Entry 7VVN (electron microscopy, 3.80 A resolution); this record covers chains A and B of the 6 polymer chains in the assembly.

== Chain A ==
Protein: Guanine nucleotide-binding protein G(s) subunit alpha isoforms short
Organism: Homo sapiens
UniProtKB: P63092 (GNAS2_HUMAN); aligned to UniProt positions 5-384 over residues 5-384 (the alignment contains insertions or deletions, so no single offset holds)
Sequence (380 residues; numbered 5 to 384; the number before each row is that of its first residue):
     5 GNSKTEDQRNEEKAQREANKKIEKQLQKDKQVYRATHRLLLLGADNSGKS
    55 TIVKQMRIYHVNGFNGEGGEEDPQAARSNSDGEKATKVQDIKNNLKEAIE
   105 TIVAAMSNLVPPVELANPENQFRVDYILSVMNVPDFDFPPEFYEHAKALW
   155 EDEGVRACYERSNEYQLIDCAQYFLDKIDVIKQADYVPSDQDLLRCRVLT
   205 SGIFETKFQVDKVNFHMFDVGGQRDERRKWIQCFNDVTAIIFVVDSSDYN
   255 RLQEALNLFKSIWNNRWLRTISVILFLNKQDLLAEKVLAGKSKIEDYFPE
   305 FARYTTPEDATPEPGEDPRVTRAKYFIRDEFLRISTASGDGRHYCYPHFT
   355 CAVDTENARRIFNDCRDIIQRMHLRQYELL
Not modelled in the structure: 5-11, 63-205
Differences from the reference sequence: engineered mutation Asp49 (Gly in P63092), Asn50 (Glu in P63092), Tyr63 (Leu in P63092), Asp249 (Ala in P63092), Asp252 (Ser in P63092), Ala362 (Ile372 in P63092), Ile365 (Val375 in P63092)

== Chain B ==
Protein: Guanine nucleotide-binding protein G(I)/G(S)/G(T) subunit beta-1
Organism: Rattus norvegicus
UniProtKB: P54311 (GBB1_RAT); residues 2-340 here = UniProt positions 2-340
Sequence (351 residues; numbered -10 to 340; the number before each row is that of its first residue; numbers below 1 keep their minus sign (Met-10 is residue -10)):
   -10 MHHHHHHGSLLQSELDQLRQEAEQLKNQIRDARKACADATLSQITNNIDP
    40 VGRIQMRTRRTLRGHLAKIYAMHWGTDSRLLVSASQDGKLIIWDSYTTNK
    90 VHAIPLRSSWVMTCAYAPSGNYVACGGLDNICSIYNLKTREGNVRVSREL
   140 AGHTGYLSCCRFLDDNQIVTSSGDTTCALWDIETGQQTTTFTGHTGDVMS
   190 LSLAPDTRLFVSGACDASAKLWDVREGMCRQTFTGHESDINAICFFPNGN
   240 AFATGSDDATCRLFDLRADQELMTYSHDNIICGITSVSFSKSGRLLLAGY
   290 DDFNCNVWDALKADRAGVLAGHDNRVSCLGVTDDGMAVATGSWDSFLKIW
   340 N
Not modelled in the structure: -10 to 2
Differences from the reference sequence: expression tag (-10 to 1)
Curated features (UniProtKB/Swiss-Prot):
  - modified residue: Ser2 (N-acetylserine), His266 (Phosphohistidine)
Disulfides: Cys121-Cys149

== Chain A / chain B interface ==
Contacting residue pairs (55):
  Gln19(A) - Asp83(B)
  Gln19(A) - Thr86(B)  hydrogen bond
  Gln19(A) - Asn88(B)
  Asn23(A) - Asn88(B)  hydrogen bond
  Asn23(A) - Lys89(B)
  Ile26(A) - Lys89(B)
  Glu27(A) - Lys89(B)  salt bridge
  Leu30(A) - Gly53(B)
  Leu30(A) - Lys89(B)
  Asp33(A) - Lys78(B)  salt bridge
  Lys34(A) - Leu55(B)
  Tyr37(A) - Leu55(B)  hydrophobic
  Tyr37(A) - Ala56(B)
  Tyr37(A) - Asp76(B)
  Gly206(A) - Leu117(B)
  Gly206(A) - Asn119(B)
  Ile207(A) - Leu117(B)
  Phe222(A) - Trp99(B)
  Gly226(A) - Thr143(B)
  Gln227(A) - Asn119(B)
  Gln227(A) - Gly144(B)
  Gln227(A) - Tyr145(B)  hydrogen bond (side chain-backbone)
  Arg228(A) - Gly162(B)  hydrogen bond (side chain-backbone)
  Arg228(A) - Asp163(B)
  Arg228(A) - Thr164(B)
  Arg228(A) - Thr184(B)
  Arg228(A) - Gly185(B)
  Arg228(A) - Asp186(B)  salt bridge
  Glu230(A) - Asp186(B)
  Arg232(A) - Cys204(B)  hydrogen bond (side chain-backbone)
  Arg232(A) - Asp228(B)  salt bridge
  Lys233(A) - Tyr145(B)
  Lys233(A) - Met188(B)
  Lys233(A) - Cys204(B)  hydrogen bond
  Lys233(A) - Asp228(B)  salt bridge
  Lys233(A) - Ile229(B)
  Lys233(A) - Asn230(B)  hydrogen bond
  Trp234(A) - Met101(B)  hydrophobic
  Gln236(A) - Tyr59(B)
  Gln236(A) - Arg314(B)
  Gln236(A) - Trp332(B)
  Cys237(A) - Lys57(B)  hydrogen bond (backbone-side chain)
  Cys237(A) - Tyr59(B)  hydrophobic
  Cys237(A) - Gln75(B)
  Cys237(A) - Trp99(B)
  Cys237(A) - Met101(B)  hydrophobic
  Phe238(A) - Trp99(B)  hydrophobic
  Phe238(A) - Leu117(B)  hydrophobic
  Asn239(A) - Lys57(B)  hydrogen bond
  Asn239(A) - Trp332(B)
  Asp240(A) - Lys57(B)  salt bridge
  Asp240(A) - Trp99(B)
  Trp271(A) - Asp290(B)
  Trp271(A) - Arg314(B)
  Trp271(A) - Trp332(B)  hydrophobic
Interface residues without a listed pair, chain A (26 interface residues in all): Arg20, Arg38
Interface residues without a listed pair, chain B (39 interface residues in all): Arg68, Ile80, Val90, His91, Ala92, Asp246

== In short ==
The interface between chain A and chain B involves 26 residues on one side and 39 on the other; the contacts
include 9 hydrogen bonds and 6 salt bridges. Among the polar pairs are Glu27(A)-Lys89(B), Asp33(A)-Lys78(B)
and Arg228(A)-Asp186(B).
Chain A is Guanine nucleotide-binding protein G(s) subunit alpha isoforms short (Homo sapiens) and chain B is
Guanine nucleotide-binding protein G(I)/G(S)/G(T) subunit beta-1 (Rattus norvegicus); the structure, PTH-bound
human PTH1R in complex with Gs (class4), was determined by electron microscopy together with 7VVJ, 7VVK, 7VVL,
7VVM and 7VVO from the same study.
